6X3X - chains D and K of the 9 polymer chains in the assembly; structure by electron microscopy, 2.92 A resolution.

Chain D:
Protein: Gamma-aminobutyric acid receptor subunit alpha-1
Source organism: Homo sapiens
Reference sequence: P14867 (GBRA1_HUMAN); the construct has insertions or renumbered stretches relative to UniProt, so the offset changes along the chain: 1-312 = UniProt 28-339; 320-358 = UniProt 418-456
Chain sequence (358 residues; row label = number of the first residue in the row):
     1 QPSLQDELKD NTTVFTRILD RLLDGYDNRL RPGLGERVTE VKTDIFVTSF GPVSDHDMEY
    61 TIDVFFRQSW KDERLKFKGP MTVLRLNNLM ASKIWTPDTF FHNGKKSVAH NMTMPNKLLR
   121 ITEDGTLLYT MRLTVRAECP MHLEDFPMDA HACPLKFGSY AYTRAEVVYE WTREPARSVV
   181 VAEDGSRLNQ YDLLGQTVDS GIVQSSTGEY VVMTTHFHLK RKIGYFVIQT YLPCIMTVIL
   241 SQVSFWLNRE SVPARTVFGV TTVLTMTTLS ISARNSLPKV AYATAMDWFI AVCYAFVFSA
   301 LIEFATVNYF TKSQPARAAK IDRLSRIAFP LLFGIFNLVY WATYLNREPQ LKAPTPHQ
Not modelled in the structure: 1-9, 348-358
Construct notes: linker (313-319)
Swiss-Prot annotation at these positions:
  - binding site (4-aminobutanoate): R67, T130
  - binding site (3alpha-hydroxy-5alpha-pregnan-11,20-dione): W246
  - glycosylation (N-linked (GlcNAc...) asparagine): N11, N111
Disulfide bonds: C139-C153
Covalently attached groups: N-acetylglucosamine (NAG) linked to N111

Chain K:
Protein: IgG2b Fab Heavy Chain
Source organism: Mus musculus
Notes: antibody fragment or engineered binder
Chain sequence (454 residues; each row starts with the number of its first residue):
     1 EVQLQQSGAE LVKPGASVKL SCTASGFNIK DTYMYWVKQR PEQGLEWIGR IDPANGDTKY
    61 DPKFQGKATI TTDTFSNTAY LQLSSLTSED TAVYYCARKG LRWAMDYWGQ GTSVTVSTAK
   121 TTPPSVYPLA PGCGDTTGSS VTLGCLVKGY FPESVTVTWN SGSLSSSVHT FPALLQSGLY
   181 TMSSSVTVPS STWPSQTVTC SVAHPASSTT VDKKLEPSGP ISTINPCPPC KECHKCPAPN
   241 LEGGPSVFIF PPNIKDVLMI SLTPKVTCVV VDVSEDDPDV QISWFVNNVE VHTAQTQTHR
   301 EDYNSTIRVV STLPIQHQDW MSGKEFKCKV NNKDLPSPIE RTISKIKGLV RAPQVYILPP
   361 PAEQLSRKDV SLTCLVVGFN PGDISVEWTS NGHTEENYKD TAPVLDSDGS YFIYSKLNMK
   421 TSKWEKTDSF SCNVRHEGLK NYYLKKTISR SPGK
Not modelled in the structure: 1, 119-454
Disulfide bonds: C22-C96

Interface between chain D and chain K:
Contacting residue pairs - 15 pairs, chain D then chain K:
  K42(D) - D31(K)  hydrogen bond (side chain-backbone)
  K71(D) - D31(K)
  E170(D) - L101(K)
  E170(D) - R102(K)
  E170(D) - W103(K)
  W171(D) - W103(K)  hydrogen bond (backbone-side chain)
  T172(D) - Y33(K)  hydrogen bond (backbone-side chain)
  T172(D) - W103(K)
  R173(D) - W103(K)
  E174(D) - Y35(K)
  E174(D) - R50(K)  salt bridge
  E174(D) - W103(K)
  R177(D) - R50(K)
  R177(D) - K59(K)
  S200(D) - R102(K)  hydrogen bond (backbone-side chain)
Interface residues without a listed pair, chain D (10 interface residues in all): P175
Interface residues without a listed pair, chain K (9 interface residues in all): K99

Summary:
Chain D and chain K form an interface of 10 and 9 residues respectively, with 4 hydrogen bonds and 1 salt
bridge. Polar contacts include E174(D)-R50(K), K42(D)-D31(K) and W171(D)-W103(K). UniProt lists residues
binding 4-aminobutanoate R67(D) and T130(D) and residue binding 3alpha-hydroxy-5alpha-pregnan-11,20-dione
W246(D) on chain D.
Here chain D is Gamma-aminobutyric acid receptor subunit alpha-1 (Homo sapiens) and chain K is IgG2b Fab Heavy
Chain (Mus musculus). Entry 6X3X (Human GABAA receptor alpha1-beta2-gamma2 subtype in complex with GABA plus
diazepam) was determined by electron microscopy together with 6X3S, 6X3T, 6X3U, 6X3V, 6X3W, 6X3Z and 6X40 from
the same study.
